Entry 5GIP (X-ray diffraction, 3.13 A resolution); this record covers chains A and G of the 10 polymer chains in the assembly.

# Chain A
Protein: C/D box methylation guide ribonucleoprotein complex aNOP56 subunit
From: Sulfolobus solfataricus
Reference sequence: A0A0E3MJI1 (A0A0E3MJI1_SULSF); residues 4-380 here correspond to UniProt positions 3-379 (UniProt number = residue number - 1)
Chain sequence (388 residues; row label = number of the first residue in the row):
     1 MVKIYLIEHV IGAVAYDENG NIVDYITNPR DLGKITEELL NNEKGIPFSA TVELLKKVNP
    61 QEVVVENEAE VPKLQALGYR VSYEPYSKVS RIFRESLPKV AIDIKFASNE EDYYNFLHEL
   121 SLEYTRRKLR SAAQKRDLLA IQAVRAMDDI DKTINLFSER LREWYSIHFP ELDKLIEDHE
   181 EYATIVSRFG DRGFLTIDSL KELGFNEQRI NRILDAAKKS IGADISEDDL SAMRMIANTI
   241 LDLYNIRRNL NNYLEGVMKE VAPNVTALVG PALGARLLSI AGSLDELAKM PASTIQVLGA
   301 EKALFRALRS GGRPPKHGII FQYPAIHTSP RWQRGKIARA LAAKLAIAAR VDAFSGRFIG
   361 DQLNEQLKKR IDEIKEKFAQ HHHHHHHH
Not modelled in the structure: 1-2, 378-388
Sequence notes: initiating methionine (1); expression tag (2-3, 381-388)
Reported in the primary citation:
  - binding site for substrate: His327
  - binding site for C/d RNA: Arg313

# Chain G
Molecule: C/d RNA
Sequence (41 nucleotides; row label = number of the first residue in the row):
     1 GGGAGUCUUG UGAUGAGAAC ACUCAUGGUC UGAAGACUCC C
Not modelled in the structure: 1-5, 37-41

# How chain A and chain G interact
Pairs across the interface (17; chain A residue first):
  Arg145(A) with C24(G), phosphate contact; A25(G), salt bridge to the phosphate
  Ser293(A) with C30(G), hydrogen bond to the phosphate; U31(G), phosphate contact
  Thr294(A) with U29(G), hydrogen bond to the sugar; C30(G), hydrogen bond to the phosphate
  Gln296(A) with C30(G), hydrogen bond to the base
  Val297(A) with U29(G), base contact
  Leu298(A) with U29(G), base contact
  Glu301(A) with U29(G), hydrogen bond to the base
  Leu304(A) with U29(G), sugar contact
  Phe305(A) with G28(G), base contact; U29(G), base contact
  Leu308(A) with U29(G), sugar contact; C30(G), sugar contact
  Pro314(A) with C30(G), base contact
  Arg339(A) with U31(G), base contact
Other interface residues (no listed pair), chain A (15 interface residues in all): Glu286, Pro291, Lys377
Other interface residues (no listed pair), chain G (9 interface residues in all): G27, G32, A36

# Overview
Chain A and chain G form an interface of 15 and 9 residues respectively; the contacts include 5 hydrogen bonds
and 1 salt bridge. Polar pairs include Gln296(A)-C30(G), Glu301(A)-U29(G) and Thr294(A)-U29(G). From the
paper: a binding site for substrate at His327(A); a binding site for C/d RNA at Arg313(A).
Chain A is C/D box methylation guide ribonucleoprotein complex aNOP56 subunit (Sulfolobus solfataricus) and
chain G is C/d RNA; the structure, Crystal structure of box C/D RNP with 13 nt guide regions and 11 nt
substrates, was determined by X-ray diffraction (same publication as 5GIN and 5GIO).
